7TLJ - chains E and F of the 8 polymer chains in the assembly; structure by electron microscopy, 2.91 A resolution.

# Chain E
Molecule: Cytochrome b
From: Cereibacter sphaeroides
UniProtKB: Q02761 (CYB_CERSP); numbering as in UniProt (aligned over 1-445)
Sequence (445 residues; numbered 1 to 445; the number before each row is that of its first residue):
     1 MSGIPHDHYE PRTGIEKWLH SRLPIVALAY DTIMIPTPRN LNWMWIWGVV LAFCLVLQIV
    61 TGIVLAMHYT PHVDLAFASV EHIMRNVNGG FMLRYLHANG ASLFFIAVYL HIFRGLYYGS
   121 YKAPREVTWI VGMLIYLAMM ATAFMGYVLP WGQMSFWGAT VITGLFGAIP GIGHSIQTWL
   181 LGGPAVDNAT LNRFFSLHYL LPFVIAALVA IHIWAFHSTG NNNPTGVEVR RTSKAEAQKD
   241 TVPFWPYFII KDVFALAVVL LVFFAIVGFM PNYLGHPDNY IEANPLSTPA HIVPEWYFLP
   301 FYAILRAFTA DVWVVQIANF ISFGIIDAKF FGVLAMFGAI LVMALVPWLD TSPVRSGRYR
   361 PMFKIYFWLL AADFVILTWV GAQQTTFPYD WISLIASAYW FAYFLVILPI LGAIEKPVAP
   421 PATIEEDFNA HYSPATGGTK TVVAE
Disordered / not traced: 1-2, 431-445
Metal / ion sites: heme Fe site 1: His-97, His-198; heme Fe site 2: His-111, His-212
Small-molecule neighbours:
  - heme (HEM), molecule 1: Trp-45, Gly-48, Val-49, Leu-51, Ala-52, Phe-104, Val-108, His-111, Ile-112, Arg-114, Ser-120, Tyr-121, Arg-125, Thr-128, Trp-129, Gly-132, Met-133, Ile-135, Tyr-136, Met-139, Val-209, His-212, Phe-216, Thr-219, Gly-220, Asn-221, Asn-222
  - heme (HEM), molecule 2: Leu-55, Gln-58, Ile-59, Gly-62, Ile-63, Leu-65, Ala-66, Tyr-69, Val-80, Arg-94, His-97, Ala-98, Ala-101, Phe-104, Thr-142, Ala-143, Gly-146, Tyr-147, Leu-149, Pro-150, Phe-195, His-198, Tyr-199, Pro-202, Ile-205, Asn-279, Tyr-297
  - lauryl oleyl phosphatidyl ethanolamine (LOP; (1R)-2-{[(R)-(2-aminoethoxy)(hydroxy)phosphoryl]oxy}-1-[(dodecanoyloxy)methyl]ethyl (9Z)-octadec-9-enoate): Met-44, Ile-106, Tyr-109, Leu-110, Phe-113, Arg-114, Tyr-117, Tyr-118, Tyr-273, Arg-358, Phe-367, Trp-368, Ala-371, Phe-374
  - PQU ((5S)-3-anilino-5-methyl-5-(6-phenoxypyridin-3-yl)-1,3-oxazolidine-2,4-dione): Met-140, Ala-143, Phe-144, Tyr-147, Val-148, Met-154, Ser-155, Gly-158, Ala-159, Val-161, Ile-162, Phe-166, Ile-292, Val-293, Pro-294, Glu-295, Tyr-297, Phe-298, Tyr-302, Met-336, Phe-337
Curated features (UniProtKB/Swiss-Prot):
  - binding site (heme b): His-97, His-111, His-198, His-212

# Chain F
Molecule: Cytochrome c1
From: Cereibacter sphaeroides
UniProtKB: Q02760 (CY1_RHOSH); residues 1-263 here correspond to UniProt positions 23-285 (UniProt number = residue number + 22)
Sequence (272 residues; each row starts with the number of its first residue):
     1 AGGGHVEDVP FSFEGPFGTF DQHQLQRGLQ VYTEVCAACH GMKFVPIRSL SEPGGPELPE
    61 DQVRAYATQF TVTDEETGED REGKPTDHFP HSALENAPDL SLMAKARAGF HGPMGTGISQ
   121 LFNGIGGPEY IYSVLTGFPE EPPKCAEGHE PDGFYYNRAF QNGSVPDTCK DANGVKTTAG
   181 SWIAMPPPLM DDLVEYADGH DASVHAMAED VSAFLMWAAE PKLMARKQAG FTAVMFLTVL
   241 SVLLYLTNKR LWAGVKGKKK TNVGTGHHHH HH
Disordered / not traced: 257-272
Differences from the reference sequence: conflict Pro-98 (Ala120 in Q02760); expression tag (264-272)
Cystine bridges: Cys-145/Cys-169
Glycans and other covalent adducts: heme c (HEC) linked to Cys-36, Cys-39
Metal / ion sites: heme c Fe: His-40, Met-185
Small-molecule neighbours: heme c (HEC): Val-35, His-40, Leu-94, Asn-96, Ala-97, Pro-98, Leu-100, Met-103, Arg-107, Tyr-130, Ile-131, Leu-135, Phe-160, Ile-183, Ala-184, Met-185, Pro-186, Pro-188, Leu-189, Val-211, Leu-215
Curated features (UniProtKB/Swiss-Prot):
  - binding site (heme c): Cys-36, Cys-39, His-40, Met-185

# Interface between chain E and chain F
Pairs across the interface (68; chain E residue first):
  Arg-39(E) / Trp-252(F)
  Phe-77(E) / Phe-44(F)  hydrophobic
  Phe-77(E) / Leu-102(F)  hydrophobic
  Glu-81(E) / Phe-44(F)
  Glu-81(E) / Leu-102(F)
  Arg-85(E) / Phe-44(F)  hydrogen bond (side chain-backbone)
  Arg-85(E) / Val-45(F)
  Arg-85(E) / Pro-46(F)
  Arg-85(E) / Ala-218(F)  hydrogen bond (side chain-backbone)
  Arg-85(E) / Ala-219(F)
  Arg-85(E) / Pro-221(F)
  Arg-85(E) / Lys-222(F)
  Asn-86(E) / Arg-48(F)  hydrogen bond
  Phe-91(E) / Lys-222(F)
  Phe-91(E) / Ala-225(F)  hydrophobic
  Phe-91(E) / Arg-226(F)
  Tyr-95(E) / Lys-105(F)  hydrogen bond
  Tyr-95(E) / Glu-220(F)
  Val-242(E) / Val-255(F)  hydrophobic
  Pro-246(E) / Leu-251(F)
  Tyr-247(E) / Asn-248(F)
  Tyr-247(E) / Leu-251(F)
  Tyr-247(E) / Trp-252(F)
  Tyr-247(E) / Val-255(F)  hydrophobic
  Phe-248(E) / Trp-252(F)  hydrophobic
  Ile-250(E) / Thr-247(F)
  Ile-250(E) / Asn-248(F)
  Lys-251(E) / Asn-248(F)  hydrogen bond (backbone-side chain)
  Val-253(E) / Leu-244(F)  hydrophobic
  Phe-254(E) / Ser-241(F)
  Phe-254(E) / Leu-244(F)  hydrophobic
  Phe-254(E) / Tyr-245(F)  hydrophobic
  Ala-257(E) / Ser-241(F)
  Ala-257(E) / Leu-244(F)  hydrophobic
  Val-258(E) / Ser-241(F)
  Leu-260(E) / Leu-237(F)
  Leu-261(E) / Leu-237(F)
  Leu-261(E) / Thr-238(F)
  Phe-264(E) / Ala-233(F)  hydrophobic
  Phe-264(E) / Leu-237(F)  hydrophobic
  Ala-265(E) / Val-234(F)  hydrophobic
  Val-267(E) / Arg-226(F)
  Gly-268(E) / Arg-226(F)  hydrogen bond (backbone-side chain)
  Gly-268(E) / Lys-227(F)
  Phe-269(E) / Pro-16(F)
  Phe-269(E) / Arg-226(F)
  Phe-269(E) / Phe-231(F)  hydrophobic
  Met-270(E) / Leu-121(F)
  Pro-271(E) / Arg-226(F)
  Asn-272(E) / Lys-105(F)
  Asn-272(E) / Ile-125(F)
  Tyr-273(E) / Gly-117(F)  hydrogen bond (side chain-backbone)
  Tyr-273(E) / Gln-120(F)
  Tyr-273(E) / Leu-121(F)
  Pro-277(E) / Lys-105(F)
  Pro-277(E) / Ala-106(F)
  Pro-277(E) / Arg-107(F)
  Tyr-280(E) / Leu-102(F)
  Tyr-280(E) / Lys-105(F)
  Ile-281(E) / Ala-106(F)  hydrophobic
  Ile-281(E) / Arg-107(F)
  Glu-282(E) / Lys-43(F)  salt bridge
  Glu-282(E) / Phe-44(F)
  Ala-290(E) / Ala-1(F)
  Trp-379(E) / Met-114(F)  hydrogen bond (side chain-backbone)
  Trp-379(E) / Gly-115(F)  hydrogen bond (side chain-backbone)
  Gln-383(E) / Gly-115(F)
  Phe-428(E) / Lys-256(F)
Interface residues without a listed pair, chain E (41 interface residues in all): Ala-78, Met-84, Met-92, Asp-278, Tyr-389
Interface residues without a listed pair, chain F (44 interface residues in all): Ala-108, Thr-116, Ile-118, Ala-229, Gly-230

# Overview
41 residues of chain E face 44 of chain F across their interface; the contacts include 9 hydrogen bonds and 1
salt bridge. Polar pairs include Glu-282(E)/Lys-43(F), Arg-85(E)/Phe-44(F) and Arg-85(E)/Ala-218(F). Ligands
of chain E: heme, compound PQU and lauryl oleyl phosphatidyl ethanolamine.
Here chain E is Cytochrome b and chain F is Cytochrome c1, both from Cereibacter sphaeroides. Entry 7TLJ
(Rhodobacter sphaeroides Mitochondrial respiratory chain complex) was determined by electron microscopy.
